Entry 8PPQ (electron microscopy, 3.90 A resolution); this record covers chains a and b of the 6 polymer chains in the assembly.

Chain a (and b):
Molecule: Protein prM
Source organism: Tick-borne encephalitis virus
Notes: chain b of this document is another copy of the same molecule, construct and numbering; everything in this record applies to it too
UniProtKB: P14336 (POLG_TBEVW); residues 1-163 here correspond to UniProt positions 118-280 (UniProt number = residue number + 117)
Chain sequence (163 residues; numbered 1 to 163; the number before each row is that of its first residue):
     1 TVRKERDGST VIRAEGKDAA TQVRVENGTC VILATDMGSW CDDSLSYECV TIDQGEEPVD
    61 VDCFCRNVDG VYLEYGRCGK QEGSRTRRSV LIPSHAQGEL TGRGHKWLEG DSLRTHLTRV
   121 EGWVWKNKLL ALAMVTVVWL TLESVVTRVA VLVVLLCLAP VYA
Unresolved in the structure: 83-84, 99-111, 163 (chain b: 83-84, 97-111, 162-163)
Cystine bridges: Cys30-Cys65, Cys49-Cys63
Swiss-Prot annotation at these positions:
  - site (Cleavage): Arg88, Ser89, Ala163
  - glycosylation: Asn27 (N-linked (GlcNAc...) asparagine)
Reported in the primary citation:
  - self-association interface (contacts with another copy of this molecule): Ala19, Ala20, Val31, Leu33, Val59, Val61, Phe64
  - post-translational modification sites: Arg88 (citing earlier work)

Chain a / chain b interface:
Pairs across the interface (15):
  Gly16(a) - Glu57(b)
  Ala20(a) - Phe64(b)  hydrophobic
  Leu33(a) - Ala20(b)  hydrophobic
  Leu33(a) - Leu33(b)  hydrophobic
  Leu33(a) - Thr35(b)
  Thr35(a) - Pro58(b)
  Thr35(a) - Val59(b)
  Thr35(a) - Asp60(b)  hydrogen bond (backbone-backbone)
  Thr35(a) - Val61(b)  hydrogen bond (side chain-backbone)
  Glu57(a) - Gly16(b)
  Pro58(a) - Thr35(b)
  Val59(a) - Thr35(b)
  Asp60(a) - Thr35(b)  hydrogen bond (backbone-backbone)
  Val61(a) - Thr35(b)  hydrogen bond (backbone-side chain)
  Lys80(a) - Val59(b)
Other interface residues (no listed pair), chain a (13 interface residues in all): Ala19, Val31, Phe64
Other interface residues (no listed pair), chain b (13 interface residues in all): Lys17, Ala19, Asp36

In short:
Chain a and chain b each contribute 13 residues to their interface; the contacts include 4 hydrogen bonds.
Polar pairs include Thr35(a)-Val61(b) and Thr35(a)-Asp60(b). The paper reports a modification site at
Arg88(a); a self-association interface involving Ala19(a), Ala20(a) and Val31(a) among others.
Both chains are Protein prM (Tick-borne encephalitis virus). Entry 8PPQ (Tick-borne encephalitis virus
Kuutsalo-14 prM3E3 trimer) was determined by electron microscopy together with 8PUV from the same study.
